PDB entry 3EPL | X-ray diffraction, 3.60 A resolution | chains A and B of the 4 polymer chains in the assembly

Chain A (and B):
Molecule: tRNA isopentenyltransferase
From: Saccharomyces cerevisiae
Notes: EC 2.5.1.8; chain B of this document is another copy of the same molecule, construct and numbering; everything in this record applies to it too
UniProtKB: P07884 (MOD5_YEAST); residue numbers follow UniProt; this construct covers 13-421
Sequence (409 residues; row label = number of the first residue in the row):
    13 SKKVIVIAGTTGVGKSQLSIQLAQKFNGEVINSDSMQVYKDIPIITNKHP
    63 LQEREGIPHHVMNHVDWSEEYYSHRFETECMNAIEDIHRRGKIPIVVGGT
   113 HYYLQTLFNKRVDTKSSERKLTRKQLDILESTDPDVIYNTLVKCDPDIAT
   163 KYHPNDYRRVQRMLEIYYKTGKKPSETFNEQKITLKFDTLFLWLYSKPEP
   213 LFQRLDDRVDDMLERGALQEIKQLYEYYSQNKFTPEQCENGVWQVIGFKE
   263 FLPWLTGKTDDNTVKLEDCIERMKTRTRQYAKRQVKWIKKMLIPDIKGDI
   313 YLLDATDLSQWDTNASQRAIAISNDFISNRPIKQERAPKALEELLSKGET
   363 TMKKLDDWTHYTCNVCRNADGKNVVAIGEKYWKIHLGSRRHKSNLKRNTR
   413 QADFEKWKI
Disordered / not traced: 269-275
Ion coordination: Zn2+: C375, C378, H397, H403
Residues lining bound ligands: dimethylallyl diphosphate (DMA): T22, T23, G24, V25, G26, K27, S28, Q29, N59, H61, R220
Curated features (UniProtKB/Swiss-Prot):
  - zinc finger: Y373 to R409 (Matrin-type)
  - region: D46 to Q49 (Interaction with substrate tRNA), R170 to R174 (Interaction with substrate tRNA), F199 to Y207 (Core aggregation region), P210 to E232 (Interaction with isopentenylpyrophosphate transferase), Q256 to I258 (Interaction with substrate tRNA), R284 to K302 (Interaction with substrate tRNA)
  - binding site (ATP): G21 to S28
  - binding site (dimethylallyl diphosphate): T23 to S28
  - binding site (Zn(2+)): C375, C378, H397, H403
  - site (Interaction with substrate tRNA): T112, Q193
Reported in the primary citation:
  - specificity-determining residues: Q193 (by similarity / conservation)
  - catalytic residues: T23, D46, R220 (proposed by the authors, not directly observed)

Chain A / chain B interface:
Residue-residue contacts (38):
  N191(A) - S13(B)
  N191(A) - N341(B)  hydrogen bond
  E192(A) - S13(B)
  D200(A) - K309(B)  salt bridge
  K309(A) - D200(B)  salt bridge
  K309(A) - D311(B)
  Y313(A) - K359(B)  hydrogen bond
  N341(A) - N191(B)  hydrogen bond
  R342(A) - D368(B)
  P343(A) - T363(B)
  P343(A) - K366(B)
  I344(A) - K359(B)
  I344(A) - T363(B)
  K345(A) - K359(B)
  K345(A) - T363(B)  hydrogen bond (side chain-backbone)
  K345(A) - M364(B)
  K345(A) - K366(B)
  K345(A) - D368(B)  salt bridge
  Q346(A) - K359(B)
  E347(A) - S358(B)
  E347(A) - K359(B)  hydrogen bond (side chain-backbone)
  E347(A) - G360(B)
  R348(A) - K359(B)
  S358(A) - E347(B)
  K359(A) - Y313(B)
  K359(A) - I344(B)
  K359(A) - K345(B)
  K359(A) - Q346(B)
  K359(A) - E347(B)  hydrogen bond (backbone-side chain)
  K359(A) - R348(B)
  G360(A) - E347(B)
  T363(A) - I344(B)
  T363(A) - K345(B)
  M364(A) - K345(B)
  K366(A) - P343(B)
  K366(A) - K345(B)
  D368(A) - R342(B)
  D368(A) - K345(B)  salt bridge
Interface residues without a listed pair, chain A (23 interface residues in all): S13, T196, D311
Interface residues without a listed pair, chain B (23 interface residues in all): E192, T196

Overview:
The chain A/chain B interface involves 23 residues from each chain; the contacts include 6 hydrogen bonds and
4 salt bridges. Polar pairs include D200(A)-K309(B), K345(A)-D368(B) and N191(A)-N341(B). Ligands of chain A:
dimethylallyl diphosphate. The paper reports catalytic residues T23(A), D46(A) and R220(A); the specificity
determinant Q193(A).
Both chains are tRNA isopentenyltransferase (Saccharomyces cerevisiae). Entry 3EPL (Crystallographic snapshots
of eukaryotic dimethylallyltransferase acting on tRNA: Insight into tRNA recognition and reaction mechanism)
was determined by X-ray diffraction, deposited together with 3EPH, 3EPJ and 3EPK.
